8RBZ - chains g and r of the 21 polymer chains in the assembly; structure by electron microscopy, 3.70 A resolution.

== Chain g ==
Protein: Integrator complex subunit 7
Source organism: Homo sapiens
Reference sequence: Q9NVH2 (INT7_HUMAN); residue numbers follow UniProt; this construct covers 1-962
Amino-acid sequence (964 residues; numbered -1 to 962; the number before each row is that of its first residue; numbers below 1 keep their minus sign (Ser-1 is residue -1)):
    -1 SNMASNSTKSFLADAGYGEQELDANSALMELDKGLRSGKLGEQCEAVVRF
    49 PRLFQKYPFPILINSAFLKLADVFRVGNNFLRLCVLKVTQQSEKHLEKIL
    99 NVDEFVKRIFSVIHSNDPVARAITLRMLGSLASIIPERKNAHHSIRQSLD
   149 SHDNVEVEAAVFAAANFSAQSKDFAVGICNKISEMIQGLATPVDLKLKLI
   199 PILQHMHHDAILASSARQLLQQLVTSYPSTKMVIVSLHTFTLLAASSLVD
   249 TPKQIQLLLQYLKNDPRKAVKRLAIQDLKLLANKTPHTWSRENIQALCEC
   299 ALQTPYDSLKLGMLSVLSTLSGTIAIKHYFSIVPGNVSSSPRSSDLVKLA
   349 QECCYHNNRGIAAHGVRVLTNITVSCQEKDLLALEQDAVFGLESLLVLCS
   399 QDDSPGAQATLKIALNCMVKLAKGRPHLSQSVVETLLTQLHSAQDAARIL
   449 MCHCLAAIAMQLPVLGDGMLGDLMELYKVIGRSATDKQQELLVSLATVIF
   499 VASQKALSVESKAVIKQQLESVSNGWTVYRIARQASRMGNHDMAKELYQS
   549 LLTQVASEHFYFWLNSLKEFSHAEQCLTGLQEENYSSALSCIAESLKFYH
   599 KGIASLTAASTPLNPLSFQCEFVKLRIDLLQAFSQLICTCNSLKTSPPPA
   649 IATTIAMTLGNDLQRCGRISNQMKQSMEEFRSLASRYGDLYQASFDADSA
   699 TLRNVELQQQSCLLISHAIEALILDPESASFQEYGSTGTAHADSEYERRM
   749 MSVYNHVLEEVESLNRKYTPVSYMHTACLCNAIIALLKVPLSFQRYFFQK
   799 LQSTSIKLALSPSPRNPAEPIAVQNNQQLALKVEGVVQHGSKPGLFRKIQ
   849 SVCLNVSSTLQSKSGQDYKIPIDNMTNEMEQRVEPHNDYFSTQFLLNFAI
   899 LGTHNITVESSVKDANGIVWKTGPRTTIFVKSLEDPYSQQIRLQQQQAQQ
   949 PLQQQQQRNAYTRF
Unresolved in the structure: -1 to 20, 329-339, 651-660, 811-817, 861-871, 946-962
Sequence notes: expression tag (-1 to 0)
Curated features (UniProtKB/Swiss-Prot):
  - modified residue (Phosphoserine): Ser338, Ser809

== Chain r ==
Protein: DSS1
Source organism: Trichoplusia ni
Amino-acid sequence (27 residues; row label = number of the first residue in the row):
    33 DVSVWEENWEDDIVQDDFNQQLRLEME

== How chain g and chain r interact ==
Contacting residue pairs (46; chain g residue first):
  Leu413(g) with Val36(r), hydrophobic
  Asn414(g) with Ser35(r)
  Lys421(g) with Glu38(r), salt bridge
  His451(g) with Val36(r); Trp37(r); Asn40(r), hydrogen bond
  Cys452(g) with Val36(r), hydrophobic
  Ala454(g) with Trp37(r), hydrophobic
  Ala455(g) with Trp37(r)
  Glu488(g) with Glu42(r)
  Val491(g) with Glu42(r)
  Asn522(g) with Met58(r); Glu59(r)
  Gly523(g) with Met58(r)
  Trp524(g) with Asn51(r); Leu54(r), hydrophobic; Arg55(r); Met58(r); Glu59(r)
  Tyr527(g) with Leu54(r)
  Arg528(g) with Glu42(r), salt bridge
  Arg531(g) with Trp41(r); Asn51(r)
  Gln532(g) with Trp41(r); Glu42(r)
  Arg535(g) with Trp37(r); Glu39(r), hydrogen bond (side chain-backbone); Trp41(r)
  Leu549(g) with Met58(r), hydrophobic
  Ala554(g) with Glu57(r)
  Ser555(g) with Glu57(r), hydrogen bond (backbone-side chain)
  Phe558(g) with Phe50(r), hydrophobic; Gln53(r); Leu54(r)
  Trp561(g) with Phe50(r)
  Asn612(g) with Asp49(r); Phe50(r)
  Gln792(g) with Trp41(r)
  Arg793(g) with Asn40(r), hydrogen bond (side chain-backbone); Trp41(r)
  Phe796(g) with Trp41(r), hydrophobic; Asn51(r)
  Gln797(g) with Trp41(r); Asn51(r)
  Lys798(g) with Asp48(r)
  Ser839(g) with Val46(r)
Interface residues without a listed pair, chain g (35 interface residues in all): Val417, Leu448, Thr495, Gln552, Leu562, Phe791
Interface residues without a listed pair, chain r (20 interface residues in all): Val34

== Summary ==
Chain g and chain r form an interface of 35 and 20 residues respectively; the contacts include 4 hydrogen
bonds and 2 salt bridges. Among the polar pairs are Lys421(g)-Glu38(r), Arg528(g)-Glu42(r) and
His451(g)-Asn40(r).
Here chain g is Integrator complex subunit 7 (Homo sapiens) and chain r is DSS1 (Trichoplusia ni). Entry 8RBZ
(Structure of Integrator-PP2A-SOSS-CTD post-termination complex) was determined by electron microscopy (same
publication as 8RC4).
